7P11 - chain A; structure by X-ray diffraction, 2.10 A resolution.

== Chain A ==
Protein: Isoform 2 of Galectin-8
From: Homo sapiens
UniProtKB: O00214 (LEG8_HUMAN), isoform O00214-2; numbering as in UniProt (aligned over 7-156)
Chain sequence (150 residues; each row starts with the number of its first residue):
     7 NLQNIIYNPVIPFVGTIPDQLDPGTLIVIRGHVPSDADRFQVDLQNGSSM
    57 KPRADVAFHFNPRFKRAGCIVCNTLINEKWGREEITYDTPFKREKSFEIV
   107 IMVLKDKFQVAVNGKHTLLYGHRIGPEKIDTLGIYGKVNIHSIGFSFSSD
Residues lining bound ligands: 5KM (2-[[(2R,3R,4R)-2-(hydroxymethyl)-3-oxidanyl-3,4-dihydro-2H-pyran-4-yl]oxymethyl]quinoline-7-carboxylic acid): Arg-45, Gln-47, Arg-59, His-65, Asn-67, Arg-69, Val-77, Asn-79, Trp-86, Glu-89, Tyr-141, Gly-142
Reported in the primary citation:
  - binding site for 5KM: Arg-45, Gln-47, His-65, Arg-69, Asn-79, Glu-89

== Summary ==
Bound to chain A: compound 5KM. From the paper: a binding site for 5KM at Arg-45, Gln-47 and His-65 among
others.
Chain A is Isoform 2 of Galectin-8 (Homo sapiens); the structure, Galectin-8 N-terminal carbohydrate
recognition domain in complex with quinoline D-galactal ligand, was determined by X-ray diffraction together
with 7P1M and 7AEN from the same study.
